5U0S - chains H and Q of the 28 polymer chains in the assembly; structure by electron microscopy, 7.80 A resolution (low resolution: residue-level contacts below are approximate; hydrogen-bond / salt-bridge calls are withheld).

== Chain H ==
Protein: Mediator complex subunit 8
Source organism: Schizosaccharomyces pombe
UniProt: O94646 (MED8_SCHPO); residue numbers follow UniProt; this construct covers 1-200
Chain sequence (200 residues; each row starts with the number of its first residue):
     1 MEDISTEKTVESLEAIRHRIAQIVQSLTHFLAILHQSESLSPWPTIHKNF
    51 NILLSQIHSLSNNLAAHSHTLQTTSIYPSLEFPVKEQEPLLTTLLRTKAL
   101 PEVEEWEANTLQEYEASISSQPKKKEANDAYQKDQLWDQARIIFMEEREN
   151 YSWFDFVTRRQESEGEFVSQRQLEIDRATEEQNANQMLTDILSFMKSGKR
Not modelled in the structure: 1-2, 155-170

== Chain Q ==
Protein: Mediator complex subunit 17
Source organism: Schizosaccharomyces pombe
UniProt: P87306 (MED17_SCHPO); numbering as in UniProt (aligned over 1-545)
Chain sequence (545 residues; each row starts with the number of its first residue):
     1 MAEEANKDADISSLSLSLDPEIIGGQNNFLENNLQQIFQKIIQERGPFRD
    51 LKEEDLQKELQKESIKDESSAKSSETENVLEFATLDSKRNVNDTEVESMD
   101 SQAYKKELIEQIMIAQTECSLALDMTSLLLSKFKENSIETISPFLKSTVP
   151 PSSLQFSRSQPPESKESDATLAKCWKEKSLTSSCKFLFEAKERLTSVVET
   201 EHEYYTELVKVKEASWPLFNSQGSNHLSVQYSCLGGISLGLGLIRMKPES
   251 KSFEVQSSLLYSQAALKISILNKDRDEIGSSTWSWPSQNCNSVLLKDIYK
   301 LQEILFEMDIWNSLLQEAQSCGNQGVNFTGDEILVPISDDHVVRITLETS
   351 SKNTESGFTEDKKSNEDTSTNFVTIKQEKELLKCLCDTLNAIAHILFLKH
   401 CRKSDRRSQQPELYMAIDANAPLILRPLIFYYNLNQESLEFQRWLKQRDI
   451 SFKFMPNYPWEKAKDFLELENSLSINRLSISWRIMVSNFEPAIFIQHTPT
   501 LHGTDKSVWRCKDQYSSNQFSSLKNVCQYIEHHINSLSRRSKKTE
Not modelled in the structure: 1-7, 92-99, 351-375, 504-507, 545

== How chain H and chain Q interact ==
Contacting residue pairs - 75 pairs, chain H then chain Q:
  S5(H) with R158(Q)
  T6(H) with F156(Q)
  V10(H) with L130(Q); F133(Q)
  L13(H) with L129(Q); L130(Q)
  E14(H) with L130(Q); N136(Q); S137(Q)
  R17(H) with L123(Q); T126(Q); S127(Q); L130(Q); N136(Q); S137(Q); T140(Q)
  I20(H) with C119(Q); A122(Q); L123(Q)
  V24(H) with Q116(Q); C119(Q); S120(Q)
  L27(H) with Q116(Q)
  T28(H) with Q116(Q)
  F30(H) with L108(Q)
  L31(H) with I109(Q); I112(Q); Q116(Q)
  L34(H) with K105(Q); L108(Q); I109(Q)
  H35(H) with I109(Q)
  S37(H) with K105(Q)
  S41(H) with K105(Q)
  Q72(H) with S159(Q); Q160(Q); P161(Q); P162(Q)
  T73(H) with S157(Q); R158(Q); S159(Q); Q160(Q)
  T74(H) with S157(Q)
  S75(H) with Q155(Q); F156(Q); S157(Q); S159(Q)
  I76(H) with L154(Q); Q155(Q)
  Y77(H) with S153(Q); L154(Q); Q155(Q); F156(Q); S157(Q)
  P78(H) with S153(Q); L154(Q)
  S79(H) with S152(Q); S153(Q); Q155(Q)
  E81(H) with P150(Q); P151(Q)
  P83(H) with V149(Q)
  L91(H) with L154(Q)
  L94(H) with M125(Q)
  W106(H) with W175(Q)
  E107(H) with W175(Q)
  T110(H) with L171(Q); W175(Q)
  L111(H) with S167(Q); T170(Q); L171(Q)
  Y114(H) with C174(Q)
  A130(H) with K173(Q)
  K133(H) with E177(Q)
  W137(H) with L180(Q)
Also at the interface, not in a pair above, chain H (43 interface residues in all): T9, A21, I23, Q25, S39, F82, E126
Also at the interface, not in a pair above, chain Q (45 interface residues in all): S101, Q102, L121, K132, K134

== Summary ==
Chain H and chain Q form an interface of 43 and 45 residues respectively.
Here chain H is Mediator complex subunit 8 and chain Q is Mediator complex subunit 17, both from
Schizosaccharomyces pombe. Entry 5U0S (Cryo-EM structure of the Mediator-RNAPII complex) was determined by
electron microscopy (same publication as 5U0P).
